9GUQ - chains A and D of the 24 polymer chains in the assembly; structure by electron microscopy, 3.10 A resolution.

[Chain A]
Molecule: 16S ribosomal RNA
From: Escherichia coli K-12
Sequence (1541 nucleotides; numbered 1 to 1541; the number before each row is that of its first residue):
     1 AAAUUGAAGAGUUUGAUCAUGGCUCAGAUUGAACGCUGGCGGCAGGCCUA
    51 ACACAUGCAAGUCGAACGGUAACAGGAAGAAGCUUGCUUCUUUGCUGACG
   101 AGUGGCGGACGGGUGAGUAAUGUCUGGGAAACUGCCUGAUGGAGGGGGAU
   151 AACUACUGGAAACGGUAGCUAAUACCGCAUAACGUCGCAAGACCAAAGAG
   201 GGGUACCUUCGGGCCUCUUGCCAUCGGAUGUGCCCAGAUGGGAUUAGCUA
   251 GUAGGUGGGGUAACGGCUCACCUAGGCGACGAUCCCUAGCUGGUCUGAGA
   301 GGAUGACCAGCCACACUGGAACUGAGACACGGUCCAGACUCCUACGGGAG
   351 GCAGCAGUGGGGAAUAUUGCACAAUGGGCGCAAGCCUGAUGCAGCCAUGC
   401 CGCGUGUAUGAAGAAGGCCUUCGGGUUGUAAAGUACUUUCAGCGGGGAGG
   451 AAGGGAGUAAAGUUAAUACCUUUGCUCAUUGACGUUACCCGCAGAAGAAG
   501 CACCGGCUAACUCCGUGCCAGCAGCCXCGGUAAUACGGAGGGUGCAAGCG
   551 UUAAUCGGAAUUACUGGGCGUAAAGCGCACGCAGGCGGUUUGUUAAGUCA
   601 GAUGUGAAAUCCCCGGGCUCAACCUGGGAACUGCAUCUGAUACUGGCAAG
   651 CUUGAGUCUCGUAGAGGGGGGUAGAAUUCCAGGUGUAGCGGUGAAAUGCG
   701 UAGAGAUCUGGAGGAAUACCGGUGGCGAAGGCGGCCCCCUGGACGAAGAC
   751 UGACGCUCAGGUGCGAAAGCGUGGGGAGCAAACAGGAUUAGAUACCCUGG
   801 UAGUCCACGCCGUAAACGAUGUCGACUUGGAGGUUGUGCCCUUGAGGCGU
   851 GGCUUCCGGAGCUAACGCGUUAAGUCGACCGCCUGGGGAGUACGGCCGCA
   901 AGGUUAAAACUCAAAUGAAUUGACGGGGGCCCGCACAAGCGGUGGAGCAU
   951 GUGGUUUAAUUCGAUGXAACGCGAAGAACCUUACCUGGUCUUGACAUCCA
  1001 CGGAAGUUUUCAGAGAUGAGAAUGUGCCUUCGGGAACCGUGAGACAGGUG
  1051 CUGCAUGGCUGUCGUCAGCUCGUGUUGUGAAAUGUUGGGUUAAGUCCCGC
  1101 AACGAGCGCAACCCUUAUCCUUUGUUGCCAGCGGUCCGGCCGGGAACUCA
  1151 AAGGAGACUGCCAGUGAUAAACUGGAGGAAGGUGGGGAUGACGUCAAGUC
  1201 AUCAUGGCCCUUACGACCAGGGCUACACACGUGCUACAAUGGCGCAUACA
  1251 AAGAGAAGCGACCUCGCGAGAGCAAGCGGACCUCAUAAAGUGCGUCGUAG
  1301 UCCGGAUUGGAGUCUGCAACUCGACUCCAUGAAGUCGGAAUCGCUAGUAA
  1351 UCGUGGAUCAGAAUGCCACGGUGAAUACGUUCCCGGGCCUUGUACACACC
  1401 GCCCGUXACACCAUGGGAGUGGGUUGCAAAAGAAGUAGGUAGCUUAACCU
  1451 UCGGGAGGGCGCUUACCACUUUGUGAUUCAUGACUGGGGUGAAGUCGUAA
  1501 CAAGGUAACCGUAGGGGAACCUGCGGUUGGAUCACCUCCUU
Disordered / not traced: 1492-1493
Modified positions: PSU (pseudouridine-5'-monophosphate) at position 516, G7M (N7-methyl-guanosine-5'-monophosphate) at position 527, 2MG (2N-methylguanosine-5'-monophosphate) at position 966, 5MC (5-methylcytidine-5'-monophosphate) at position 967, 2MG (2N-methylguanosine-5'-monophosphate) at position 1207, 4OC (4n,o2'-methylcytidine-5'-monophosphate) at position 1402, 5MC (5-methylcytidine-5'-monophosphate) at position 1407, UR3 (3-methyluridine-5'-monophoshate) at position 1498, 2MG (2N-methylguanosine-5'-monophosphate) at position 1516, MA6 (6N-dimethyladenosine-5'-monophoshate) at position 1518, MA6 (6N-dimethyladenosine-5'-monophoshate) at position 1519
Ion coordination: Mg2+ site 1 near G21 (its only coordinating residue here); Mg2+ site 2: C48, G115; Mg2+ site 3 near A53 (its only coordinating residue here); Mg2+ site 4: A59, U387; Mg2+ site 5: U62, G105; Mg2+ site 6 near G100 (its only coordinating residue here); Mg2+ site 7: A109, G331; Mg2+ site 8 near G111 (its only coordinating residue here); Mg2+ site 9: A116, G117, G289; Mg2+ site 10 near G145 (its only coordinating residue here); Mg2+ site 11: A174, C175; Mg2+ site 12: U180, A195; 66 more Mg2+ sites not listed

[Chain D]
Protein: Small ribosomal subunit protein uS3
From: Escherichia coli K-12
Reference sequence: P0A7V3 (RS3_ECOLI); residues 1-233 here = UniProt positions 1-233
Sequence (233 residues; numbered 1 to 233; the number before each row is that of its first residue):
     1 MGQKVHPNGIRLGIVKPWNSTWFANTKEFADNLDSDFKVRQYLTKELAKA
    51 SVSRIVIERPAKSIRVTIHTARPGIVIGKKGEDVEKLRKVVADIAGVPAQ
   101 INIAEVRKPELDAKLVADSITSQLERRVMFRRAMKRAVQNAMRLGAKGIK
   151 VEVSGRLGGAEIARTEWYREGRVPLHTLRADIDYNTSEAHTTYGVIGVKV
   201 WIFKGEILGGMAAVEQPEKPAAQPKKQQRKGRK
Disordered / not traced: 1, 213-233
Swiss-Prot annotation at these positions:
  - mutagenesis: Arg-131 to Lys-135 (Decreases mRNA unwinding ability of the ribosome)

[How chain A and chain D interact]
Residue-residue contacts - 59 pairs, chain A then chain D:
  U421(A) / Arg-127(D)  base contact
  A532(A) / Tyr-193(D)  base contact
  A1055(A) / Arg-156(D)  hydrogen bond to the sugar
  A1055(A) / Glu-161(D)  hydrogen bond to the sugar
  A1055(A) / Tyr-193(D)  base contact
  U1056(A) / Gly-155(D)  phosphate contact
  U1056(A) / Glu-161(D)  phosphate contact
  U1056(A) / Ile-162(D)  phosphate contact
  U1056(A) / Ala-163(D)  hydrogen bond to the phosphate
  U1056(A) / Val-195(D)  hydrogen bond to the sugar
  G1057(A) / Ser-154(D)  phosphate contact
  G1057(A) / Gly-155(D)  sugar contact
  G1057(A) / Val-195(D)  sugar contact
  G1057(A) / Gly-197(D)  phosphate contact
  G1058(A) / Ser-154(D)  phosphate contact
  G1058(A) / Lys-199(D)  phosphate contact
  C1059(A) / Lys-199(D)  salt bridge to the phosphate
  U1060(A) / Gln-3(D)  hydrogen bond to the base
  G1061(A) / Gln-3(D)  phosphate contact
  U1062(A) / Gly-2(D)  base contact
  U1062(A) / Gln-3(D)  base contact
  G1106(A) / Arg-169(D)  sugar contact
  G1106(A) / Arg-172(D)  salt bridge to the phosphate
  C1107(A) / Arg-169(D)  sugar contact
  C1107(A) / Arg-172(D)  phosphate contact
  C1107(A) / Val-173(D)  hydrogen bond to the phosphate
  C1107(A) / Pro-174(D)  phosphate contact
  G1108(A) / Pro-174(D)  phosphate contact
  G1108(A) / Leu-175(D)  hydrogen bond to the phosphate
  G1108(A) / His-176(D)  salt bridge to the phosphate
  C1109(A) / His-176(D)  salt bridge to the phosphate
  A1111(A) / His-176(D)  base contact
  A1111(A) / Thr-177(D)  hydrogen bond to the base
  A1111(A) / Arg-179(D)  base contact
  C1112(A) / His-176(D)  hydrogen bond to the base
  C1112(A) / Thr-177(D)  base contact
  C1112(A) / Leu-178(D)  hydrogen bond to the base
  C1112(A) / Arg-179(D)  hydrogen bond to the base
  C1113(A) / Ile-14(D)  sugar contact
  C1113(A) / Leu-178(D)  sugar contact
  A1188(A) / Ile-10(D)  sugar contact
  U1189(A) / Val-5(D)  phosphate contact
  U1189(A) / His-176(D)  sugar contact
  G1190(A) / Gly-2(D)  sugar contact
  G1190(A) / Lys-4(D)  phosphate contact
  G1190(A) / Val-5(D)  hydrogen bond to the phosphate
  G1190(A) / His-176(D)  sugar contact
  A1191(A) / Gly-2(D)  hydrogen bond to the phosphate
  A1191(A) / Lys-4(D)  salt bridge to the phosphate
  C1192(A) / Lys-4(D)  salt bridge to the phosphate
  G1193(A) / Gly-2(D)  hydrogen bond to the base
  G1193(A) / Trp-167(D)  hydrogen bond to the phosphate
  A1204(A) / His-190(D)  sugar contact
  U1205(A) / His-190(D)  sugar contact
  U1205(A) / Gly-194(D)  sugar contact
  U1205(A) / Val-195(D)  sugar contact
  G1206(A) / Thr-192(D)  hydrogen bond to the sugar
  G1206(A) / Tyr-193(D)  sugar contact
  G1206(A) / Gly-194(D)  sugar contact
Other interface residues (no listed pair), chain A (29 interface residues in all): A1196, A1256, G1278
Other interface residues (no listed pair), chain D (36 interface residues in all): Asn-25, Thr-26, Ala-160, Gly-171, Glu-188, Thr-191

[In short]
The interface between chain A and chain D involves 29 residues on one side and 36 on the other, with 16
hydrogen bonds and 6 salt bridges. Polar pairs include U1060(A)/Gln-3(D), A1111(A)/Thr-177(D) and
C1112(A)/His-176(D). UniProt lists 5 mutagenesis sites on chain D.
Here chain A is 16S ribosomal RNA and chain D is Small ribosomal subunit protein uS3, both from Escherichia
coli K-12. Entry 9GUQ (30S PIC (Pre-Initiation complex)) was determined by electron microscopy together with
9GUP, 9GUR, 9GUS, 9GUT, 9GUU, 9GUV, 9GUW and 9GUX from the same study.
